PDB entry 3GMC | X-ray diffraction, 2.10 A resolution | chain A

# Chain A
Molecule: 2-methyl-3-hydroxypyridine-5-carboxylic acid oxygenase
Source organism: Mesorhizobium loti
UniProtKB: Q988D3 (Q988D3_RHILO); residues 1-379 here = UniProt positions 1-379
Amino-acid sequence (415 residues; numbered -35 to 379; the number before each row is that of its first residue; numbers below 1 keep their minus sign (Met-35 is residue -35)):
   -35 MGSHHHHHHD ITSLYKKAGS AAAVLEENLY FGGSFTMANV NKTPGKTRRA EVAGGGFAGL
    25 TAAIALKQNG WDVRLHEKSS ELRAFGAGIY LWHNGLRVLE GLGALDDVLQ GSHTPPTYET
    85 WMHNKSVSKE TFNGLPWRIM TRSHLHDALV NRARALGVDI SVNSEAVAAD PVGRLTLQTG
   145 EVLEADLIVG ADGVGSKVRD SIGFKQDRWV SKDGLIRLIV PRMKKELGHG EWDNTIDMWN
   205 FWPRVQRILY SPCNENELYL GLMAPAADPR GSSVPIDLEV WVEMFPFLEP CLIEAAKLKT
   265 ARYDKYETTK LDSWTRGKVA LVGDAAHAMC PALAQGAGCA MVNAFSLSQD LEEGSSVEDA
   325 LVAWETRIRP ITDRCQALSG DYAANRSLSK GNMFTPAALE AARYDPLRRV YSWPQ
Not modelled in the structure: -35 to 10
Construct notes: expression tag (-35 to 0)
Small-molecule neighbours:
  - 5-hydroxy-6-methylpyridine-3-carboxylic acid (3HM): Tyr54, Tyr82, Arg211, Leu213, Tyr223, Met227, Pro295, Ala296, Ala298, Leu352
  - FAD (flavin-adenine dinucleotide): Gly18, Gly19, Gly20, Phe21, Ala22, Gly23, His40, Glu41, Lys42, Ser43, Ile53, Tyr54, Leu55, Arg106, Ser128, Glu129, Ala130, Ala155, Asp156, Gly157, Lys161, Leu179, Arg181, Tyr270, Val286, Gly287, Asp288, Pro295, Ala298, Gln299, Gly300, Ala301, Gly302, Ala304
From the paper describing this entry:
  - binding site for 5-hydroxy-6-methylpyridine-3-carboxylic acid: Tyr54, Tyr82, Arg211, Tyr223
  - contacts within the chain: Asp201-Arg211 (salt bridge)
  - catalytic residues: Tyr82, Arg181, Tyr223 (proposed by the authors, not directly observed)
  - mutagenesis - R181Q, Y223F: abolished catalytic activity

# Summary
Chain A binds flavin-adenine dinucleotide and 5-hydroxy-6-methylpyridine-3-carboxylic acid. The paper reports
catalytic residues Tyr82, Arg181 and Tyr223; R181Q and Y223F abolish catalytic activity.
Chain A is 2-methyl-3-hydroxypyridine-5-carboxylic acid oxygenase (Mesorhizobium loti); the structure, Crystal
Structure of 2-Methyl-3-hydroxypyridine-5-carboxylic acid Oxygenase with substrate bound, was determined by
X-ray diffraction (same publication as 3GMB).
